8YTE - chains A and B; structure by X-ray diffraction, 2.26 A resolution.

== Chain A ==
Protein: High affinity nerve growth factor receptor
Source organism: Homo sapiens
Notes: EC 2.7.10.1
Reference sequence: P04629 (NTRK1_HUMAN); numbering as in UniProt (aligned over 281-382)
Amino-acid sequence (102 residues; each row starts with the number of its first residue):
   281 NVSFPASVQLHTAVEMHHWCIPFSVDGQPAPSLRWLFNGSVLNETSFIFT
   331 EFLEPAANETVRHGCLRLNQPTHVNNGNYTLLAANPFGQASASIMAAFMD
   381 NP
Unresolved in the structure: 281, 380-382
Disulfide bonds: Cys300-Cys345
Small-molecule neighbours: aminomethylamide (GM1): Ser312, Leu313, Arg314
UniProt features mapped onto this chain:
  - glycosylation (N-linked (GlcNAc...) asparagine): Asn281, Asn318, Asn323, Asn338, Asn358
  - natural variant: Tyr359 (Y359C: In CIPA)

== Chain B ==
Protein: Macrocyclic Peptide
Amino-acid sequence (14 residues; row label = number of the first residue in the row; numbering starts at 0):
     0 GFFLYPHGFYGIVC
Glycans and other covalent adducts: aminomethylamide (GM1) linked to Cys13

== Interface between chain A and chain B ==
Pairs across the interface - 28 pairs, chain A then chain B:
  Val305(A) with Ile11(B), hydrophobic
  Ala310(A) with Gly10(B); Ile11(B)
  Pro311(A) with Ile11(B); Val12(B), hydrogen bond (backbone-backbone)
  Ser312(A) with Val12(B)
  Leu313(A) with Phe1(B), hydrophobic; Ile11(B), hydrophobic; Val12(B), hydrogen bond (backbone-backbone); Cys13(B)
  Glu324(A) with Gly0(B); Phe1(B); Phe2(B), hydrogen bond (side chain-backbone)
  Thr325(A) with Phe2(B)
  Ser326(A) with Phe2(B)
  Phe329(A) with Phe2(B), hydrophobic; Leu3(B), hydrophobic
  Thr330(A) with Phe1(B); Leu3(B); Tyr4(B)
  Glu331(A) with Tyr4(B)
  Phe332(A) with Tyr4(B), hydrogen bond (backbone-side chain); Phe8(B), hydrophobic
  Leu333(A) with Phe8(B)
  Glu334(A) with Tyr9(B), hydrogen bond
  Pro335(A) with Phe8(B); Tyr9(B)
  Arg342(A) with Ile11(B)

== Summary ==
16 residues of chain A and 11 residues of chain B are in contact; the contacts include 5 hydrogen bonds. Polar
pairs include Glu324(A)-Phe2(B), Phe332(A)-Tyr4(B) and Glu334(A)-Tyr9(B). Ligands of chain A:
aminomethylamide. Covalently linked aminomethylamide: at Cys13(B).
Here chain A is High affinity nerve growth factor receptor (Homo sapiens) and chain B is Macrocyclic Peptide.
Entry 8YTE (Crystal Structure of TrkA D5 domain in complex with macrocyclic peptide) was determined by X-ray
diffraction, deposited together with 8YTD.
